PDB entry 7T8J | X-ray diffraction, 1.89 A resolution | chain A

== Chain A ==
Name: Transcription factor ETV6, Non-receptor tyrosine-protein kinase TNK1
Source organism: Homo sapiens
Notes: EC 2.7.10.2
Reference sequence: chimeric construct of P41212, Q13470: residues 2-76 from P41212 (ETV6_HUMAN) positions 47-121 (UniProt number = residue number + 45); residues 81-157 from Q13470 positions 590-666 (UniProt number = residue number + 509)
Sequence (157 residues; numbered 1 to 157; the number before each row is that of its first residue):
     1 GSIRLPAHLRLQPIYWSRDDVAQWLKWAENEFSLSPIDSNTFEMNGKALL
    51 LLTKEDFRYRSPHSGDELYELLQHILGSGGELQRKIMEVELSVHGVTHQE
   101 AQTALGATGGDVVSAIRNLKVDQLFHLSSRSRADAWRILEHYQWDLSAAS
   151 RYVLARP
Unresolved in the structure: 1-2, 79-80, 152-157
Differences from the reference sequence: expression tag (1); engineered mutation Ser35 (Arg80 in P41212), Glu67 (Val112 in P41212), Ala101 (Cys610 in Q13470), Ala135 (Cys644 in Q13470); linker (77-80)
UniProt features mapped onto this chain:
  - site: Leu9, Arg10 (Breakpoint for translocation to form ETV6-MDS2 in MDS), Arg10, Leu11 (Breakpoint for translocation to form PAX5-ETV6)

== In short ==
Chain A is Transcription factor ETV6, Non-receptor tyrosine-protein kinase TNK1 (Homo sapiens); the structure,
The ubiquitin-associated domain of human thirty-eight negative kinase-1 flexibly fused to the 1TEL
crystallization chaperone via ..., was determined by X-ray diffraction together with 7U4W, 7U4Z, 7TCY and 7TDY
from the same study.
